PDB entry 2QQD | X-ray diffraction, 2.00 A resolution | chains A and E of the 5 polymer chains in the assembly

# Chain A
Protein: Pyruvoyl-dependent arginine decarboxylase (EC 4.1.1.19) (PvlArgDC)
Source organism: Methanocaldococcus jannaschii
Notes: EC 4.1.1.19; fragment: Beta subunit
Reference sequence: Q57764 (PDAD_METJA); residue numbers follow UniProt; this construct covers 1-52
Amino-acid sequence (53 residues; row label = number of the first residue in the row; numbering starts at 0):
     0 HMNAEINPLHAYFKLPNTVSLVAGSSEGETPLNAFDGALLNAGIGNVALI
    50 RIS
Unresolved in the structure: 0-7
Sequence notes: expression tag (0); engineered mutation Ala-47 (Asn in Q57764)
Curated features (UniProtKB/Swiss-Prot):
  - site: Ser-52 (Cleavage (non-hydrolytic))
Ligand contacts: agmatine (AG2): Leu-31, Phe-34, Asp-35, Leu-38, Gly-44, Val-46, Ala-47, Leu-48
From the paper describing this entry:
  - mutagenesis - N47A (500-fold): decreased catalytic activity

# Chain E
Protein: Pyruvoyl-dependent arginine decarboxylase (EC 4.1.1.19) (PvlArgDC)
Source organism: Methanocaldococcus jannaschii
Notes: EC 4.1.1.19; fragment: Alpha subunit
Reference sequence: Q57764 (PDAD_METJA); numbering as in UniProt (aligned over 54-165)
Amino-acid sequence (112 residues; each row starts with the number of its first residue):
    54 IMPPEAEIVPLPKLPMGALVPTAYGYIISDVPGETISAAISVAIPKDKSL
   104 CGLIMEYEGKCSKKEAEKTVREMAKIGFEMRGWELDRIESIAVEHTVEKL
   154 GCAFAAAALWYK
Ligand contacts:
  - agmatine (AG2): Ile-54, Ile-107, Met-108, Glu-109, Arg-134
  - pyruvic acid (PYR): Ile-54, Met-55, Ala-76, Gly-105, Leu-106, Ile-107

# Chain A / chain E interface
Contacting residue pairs (23; chain A residue first):
  Ser-25(A) / Met-133(E)
  Glu-28(A) / Ile-129(E)
  Thr-29(A) / Met-126(E)
  Leu-31(A) / Met-108(E)  hydrophobic
  Leu-31(A) / Glu-109(E)
  Leu-31(A) / Met-126(E)  hydrophobic
  Asn-32(A) / Met-108(E)
  Asn-32(A) / Met-126(E)
  Asn-32(A) / Ile-129(E)
  Asn-32(A) / Gly-130(E)
  Asn-32(A) / Met-133(E)
  Asp-35(A) / Met-108(E)
  Asp-35(A) / Arg-134(E)  salt bridge
  Gly-36(A) / Met-133(E)
  Leu-39(A) / Arg-134(E)
  Gly-44(A) / Ile-54(E)
  Gly-44(A) / Arg-134(E)  hydrogen bond (backbone-side chain)
  Asn-45(A) / Ile-54(E)
  Asn-45(A) / Cys-104(E)
  Asn-45(A) / Arg-134(E)  hydrogen bond
  Asn-45(A) / Trp-136(E)
  Val-46(A) / Ile-54(E)
  Ala-47(A) / Ile-54(E)
Other interface residues (no listed pair), chain A (13 interface residues in all): Glu-26
Other interface residues (no listed pair), chain E (11 interface residues in all): Leu-106

# Summary
13 residues of chain A and 11 residues of chain E are in contact, with 2 hydrogen bonds and 1 salt bridge.
Among the polar pairs are Asp-35(A)/Arg-134(E), Gly-44(A)/Arg-134(E) and Asn-45(A)/Arg-134(E). Agmatine is
bound between chain A and chain E. Bound to chain E: pyruvic acid. The paper reports that N47A of chain A
reduces catalytic activity.
Chain A is Pyruvoyl-dependent arginine decarboxylase (EC 4.1.1.19) (PvlArgDC) and chain E is
Pyruvoyl-dependent arginine decarboxylase (EC 4.1.1.19) (PvlArgDC), both from Methanocaldococcus jannaschii;
the structure, N47A mutant of Pyruvoyl-dependent Arginine Decarboxylase from Methanococcus jannashii, was
determined by X-ray diffraction (same publication as 2QQC).
